Entry 7G8O (X-ray diffraction, 1.58 A resolution); this record covers chains A and B.

Chain A:
Name: Transforming protein RhoA
Source organism: Homo sapiens
Notes: EC 3.6.5.2
UniProtKB: P61586 (RHOA_HUMAN); residue numbers follow UniProt; this construct covers 1-184
Sequence (185 residues; each row starts with the number of its first residue; numbering starts at 0):
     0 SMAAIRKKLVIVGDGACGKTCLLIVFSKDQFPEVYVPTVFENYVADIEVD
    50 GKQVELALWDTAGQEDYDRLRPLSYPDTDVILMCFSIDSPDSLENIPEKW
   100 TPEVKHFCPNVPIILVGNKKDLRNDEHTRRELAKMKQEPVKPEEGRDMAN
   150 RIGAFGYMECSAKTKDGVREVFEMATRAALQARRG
Not modelled in the structure: 0-2, 181-184
Differences from the reference sequence: expression tag (0)
Curated features (UniProtKB/Swiss-Prot):
  - region: Ala61 to Asp78 (Switch II region)
  - motif: Tyr34 to Tyr42 (Effector region)
  - binding site (GTP): Gly12 to Thr19, Phe30 to Thr37, Asp59 to Gln63, Asn117 to Asp120, Ser160 to Lys162
  - modified residue: Tyr34 (Microbial infection: O-AMP-tyrosine), Thr37 (Microbial infection: O-AMP-threonine), Asn41 (Microbial infection: ADP-ribosylasparagine), Gln63 (5-glutamyl serotonin)
  - glycosylation: Tyr34 (Microbial infection: O-linked (GlcNAc) tyrosine), Thr37 (Microbial infection: O-alpha-linked (GlcNAc) threonine)
  - cross-link: Lys135 (Glycyl lysine isopeptide (Lys-Gly) (interchain with G-Cter in ubiquitin))
  - natural variant: Glu47 (E47K: In EDFAOB), Pro71 (P71S: In EDFAOB)
  - mutagenesis: Gly14 (G14V: Increased Rho protein signal transduction. Constitutively active), Thr19 (T19N: Decreased Rho protein signal transduction. Decreased substrate adhesion-dependent cell spreading. Decreased stress fibers assembly. Decreased cytoplasmic microtubule organization), Tyr34 (Y34A: Abolishes interaction with DGKQ; Y34F: Abolishes AMPylation by Haemophilus IbpA), Thr37 (T37A: Abolished monoglucosylation by C.difficile toxin TcdA. Abolished O-GlcNAcylation by C.novyi toxin TcdA), Gln63 (Q63L: Causes constitutive activation), Lys135 (K135R: Reduced FBXL19-mediated ubiquitination and subsequent degradation)
Small-molecule neighbours:
  - N-methyl-1H-indole-7-carboxamide (O2A), molecule 1: Asp67, Arg70, Pro71, Pro101, Glu102, His105, Phe106
  - N-methyl-1H-indole-7-carboxamide (O2A), molecule 2: Asp146, Asn149, Arg150

Chain B:
Name: Rho guanine nucleotide exchange factor 2
Source organism: Homo sapiens
UniProtKB: Q92974 (ARHG2_HUMAN); numbering as in UniProt (aligned over 206-448)
Sequence (245 residues; numbered 204 to 448; the number before each row is that of its first residue):
   204 SMEMDEKDFAADSWSLAVDSSFLQQHKKEVMKQQDVIYELIQTELHHVRT
   254 LKIMTRLFRTGMLEELHLEPGVVQGLFPCVDELSDIHTRFLSQLLERRRQ
   304 ALCPGSTRNFVIHRLGDLLISQFSGPSAEQMCKTYSEFCSRHSKALKLYK
   354 ELYARDKRFQQFIRKVTRPAVLKRHGVQECILLVTQRITKYPLLISRILQ
   404 HSHGIEEERQDLTTALGLVKELLSNVDEGIYQLEKGARLQEIYNR
Differences from the reference sequence: expression tag (204-205)
Curated features (UniProtKB/Swiss-Prot):
  - modified residue: Lys353 (N6-acetyllysine)
  - mutagenesis: Tyr394 (Y394A: Reduces phosphorylation level, normal microtubule localization and activity)
Small-molecule neighbours: N-methyl-1H-indole-7-carboxamide (O2A): Leu396, Ser399, Arg400, Gln403

Chain A / chain B interface:
Pairs across the interface (60; chain A residue first):
  Arg5(A) - Lys376(B)
  Arg5(A) - Glu382(B)  salt bridge
  Lys7(A) - Leu385(B)
  Val33(A) - Ser216(B)
  Val33(A) - Ser218(B)
  Tyr34(A) - Asp215(B)
  Tyr34(A) - Ser216(B)
  Tyr34(A) - Asp238(B)
  Tyr34(A) - Val239(B)
  Tyr34(A) - Glu242(B)  hydrogen bond
  Tyr34(A) - Arg400(B)  hydrogen bond
  Val35(A) - Arg400(B)  hydrogen bond (backbone-side chain)
  Pro36(A) - Glu242(B)
  Pro36(A) - Arg400(B)
  Thr37(A) - Val239(B)
  Thr37(A) - Glu242(B)  hydrogen bond
  Thr37(A) - Leu396(B)
  Thr37(A) - Leu397(B)
  Thr37(A) - Arg400(B)  hydrogen bond
  Val38(A) - Glu242(B)  hydrogen bond (backbone-side chain)
  Val38(A) - Lys393(B)
  Phe39(A) - Lys393(B)  hydrogen bond (backbone-side chain)
  Glu40(A) - Thr246(B)
  Glu40(A) - His249(B)  salt bridge
  Glu40(A) - Leu386(B)
  Asn41(A) - Arg377(B)  hydrogen bond (side chain-backbone)
  Asn41(A) - Leu386(B)
  Tyr42(A) - Arg377(B)
  Val43(A) - Lys376(B)
  Asp45(A) - Lys376(B)  salt bridge
  Trp58(A) - Glu382(B)
  Trp58(A) - Leu385(B)  hydrophobic
  Trp58(A) - Leu386(B)  hydrophobic
  Trp58(A) - Gln389(B)
  Asp59(A) - Gln389(B)  hydrogen bond (backbone-side chain)
  Ala61(A) - Leu396(B)
  Gly62(A) - Thr392(B)
  Gly62(A) - Leu396(B)
  Gln63(A) - Thr392(B)
  Tyr66(A) - Thr392(B)
  Tyr66(A) - Leu426(B)
  Tyr66(A) - Ser427(B)
  Tyr66(A) - Asp430(B)
  Asp67(A) - Asp430(B)  hydrogen bond (backbone-side chain)
  Arg68(A) - Asp430(B)  salt bridge
  Arg68(A) - Glu431(B)
  Leu69(A) - Cys342(B)  hydrophobic
  Leu69(A) - Thr392(B)
  Leu69(A) - Asp430(B)  hydrogen bond (backbone-side chain)
  Leu69(A) - Ile433(B)  hydrophobic
  Leu72(A) - Cys342(B)
  Leu72(A) - His345(B)  hydrogen bond (backbone-side chain)
  Leu72(A) - Ser346(B)
  Leu72(A) - Leu385(B)
  Leu72(A) - Thr388(B)
  Leu72(A) - Gln435(B)
  Ser73(A) - Leu385(B)
  Ser73(A) - Gln389(B)  hydrogen bond
  Pro75(A) - Leu349(B)  hydrophobic
  Asp76(A) - Lys353(B)  salt bridge
Interface residues without a listed pair, chain A (29 interface residues in all): Lys27, Glu54
Interface residues without a listed pair, chain B (36 interface residues in all): Leu219, Gln381, Ile391, Lys423, Val429

Summary:
29 residues of chain A and 36 residues of chain B are in contact; the contacts include 13 hydrogen bonds and 5
salt bridges. Among the polar pairs are Arg5(A)-Glu382(B), Glu40(A)-His249(B) and Asp45(A)-Lys376(B). Ligands
of chain A: N-methyl-1H-indole-7-carboxamide. Ligands of chain B: N-methyl-1H-indole-7-carboxamide.
Here chain A is Transforming protein RhoA and chain B is Rho guanine nucleotide exchange factor 2, both from
Homo sapiens. Entry 7G8O (ARHGEF2 PanDDA analysis group deposition -- ARHGEF2 and RhoA in complex with
Z1267800292) was determined by X-ray diffraction.
